Entry 4EOS (X-ray diffraction, 2.57 A resolution); this record covers chains A and B.

[Chain A]
Molecule: Cyclin-dependent kinase 2
From: Homo sapiens
Notes: EC 2.7.11.22
UniProtKB: P24941 (CDK2_HUMAN); residues 1-297 here = UniProt positions 1-297
Amino-acid sequence (300 residues; each row starts with the number of its first residue; numbers below 1 keep their minus sign (Pro-2 is residue -2)):
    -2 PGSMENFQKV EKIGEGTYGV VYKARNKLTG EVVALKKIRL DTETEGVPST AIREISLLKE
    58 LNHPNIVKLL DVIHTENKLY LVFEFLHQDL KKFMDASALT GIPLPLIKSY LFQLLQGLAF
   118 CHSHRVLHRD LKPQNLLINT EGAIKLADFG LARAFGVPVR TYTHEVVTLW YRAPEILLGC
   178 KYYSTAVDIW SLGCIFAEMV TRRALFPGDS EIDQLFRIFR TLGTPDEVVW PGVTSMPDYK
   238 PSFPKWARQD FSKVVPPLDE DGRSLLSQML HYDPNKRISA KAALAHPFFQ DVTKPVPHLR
Unresolved in the structure: 39-41
Sequence notes: expression tag (-2 to 0)
Modified positions: Thr160 (phosphothreonine; TPO)
UniProt features mapped onto this chain:
  - active site: Asp127 (Proton acceptor)
  - binding site (ATP): Ile10 to Val18, Lys33, Glu81 to Leu83, Asp86, Lys129 to Asn132, Asp145
  - binding site (Mg(2+)): Asn132, Asp145
  - site (CDK7 binding): Lys9, Lys88, Lys89, Leu166
  - modified residue: Met1 (N-acetylmethionine), Lys6 (N6-acetyllysine), Thr14 (Phosphothreonine), Tyr15 (Phosphotyrosine), Tyr19 (Phosphotyrosine), Thr160 (Phosphothreonine)
  - natural variant: Pro45 (P45L: In a glioblastoma multiforme sample)
  - mutagenesis: Lys9 (K9F: Reduced phosphorylation by CAK), Thr14 (T14A: 2-fold increase in activity), Tyr15 (Y15F: 2-fold increase in activity), Lys88 to Lys89 (Reduced phosphorylation by CAK), Thr160 (T160A: Abolishes activity), Leu166 (L166R: Reduced phosphorylation by CAK and reduced kinase activity)
Small-molecule neighbours: 1RO ((5E)-5-(quinolin-6-ylmethylidene)-2-[(thiophen-2-ylmethyl)amino]-1,3-thiazol-4(5H)-one): Ile10, Gly11, Glu12, Gly13, Val18, Ala31, Lys33, Val64, Phe80, Glu81, Phe82, Leu83, His84, Gln85, Asp86, Gln131, Asn132, Leu134, Asp145

[Chain B]
Molecule: Cyclin-A2
From: Homo sapiens
Notes: fragment: C-terminal fragment
UniProtKB: P20248 (CCNA2_HUMAN); residue numbers follow UniProt; this construct covers 175-432
Amino-acid sequence (258 residues; each row starts with the number of its first residue):
   175 VPDYHEDIHT YLREMEVKCK PKVGYMKKQP DITNSMRAIL VDWLVEVGEE YKLQNETLHL
   235 AVNYIDRFLS SMSVLRGKLQ LVGTAAMLLA SKFEEIYPPE VAEFVYITDD TYTKKQVLRM
   295 EHLVLKVLTF DLAAPTVNQF LTQYFLHQQP ANCKVESLAM FLGELSLIDA DPYLKYLPSV
   355 IAGAAFHLAL YTVTGQSWPE SLIRKTGYTL ESLKPCLMDL HQTYLKAPQH AQQSIREKYK
   415 NSKYHGVSLL NPPETLNL
Unresolved in the structure: 175

[Interface between chain A and chain B]
Residue-residue contacts (60):
  Leu37(A) - His296(B)
  Glu42(A) - Lys266(B)  hydrogen bond (backbone-side chain)
  Glu42(A) - Glu274(B)
  Glu42(A) - Val275(B)  hydrogen bond (side chain-backbone)
  Gly43(A) - Lys266(B)
  Gly43(A) - Leu292(B)
  Gly43(A) - Glu295(B)
  Val44(A) - Lys266(B)  hydrogen bond (backbone-side chain)
  Val44(A) - Glu295(B)  hydrogen bond (backbone-side chain)
  Val44(A) - His296(B)
  Val44(A) - Leu299(B)  hydrophobic
  Ser46(A) - Lys266(B)
  Ile49(A) - Leu263(B)  hydrophobic
  Ile49(A) - Lys266(B)
  Ile49(A) - Leu306(B)  hydrophobic
  Arg50(A) - Lys266(B)
  Arg50(A) - Phe267(B)  hydrogen bond (side chain-backbone)
  Arg50(A) - Glu269(B)
  Ile52(A) - Phe304(B)  hydrophobic
  Ser53(A) - Phe267(B)
  Ser53(A) - Phe304(B)
  Ser53(A) - Leu306(B)
  Lys56(A) - Thr303(B)  hydrogen bond (side chain-backbone)
  Lys56(A) - Asp305(B)  salt bridge
  Glu57(A) - Tyr185(B)  hydrogen bond
  Glu57(A) - Met189(B)
  Glu57(A) - Ala307(B)
  Val69(A) - Phe304(B)  hydrophobic
  His71(A) - His296(B)
  His71(A) - Phe304(B)
  Ala116(A) - Tyr178(B)
  His119(A) - Tyr178(B)
  His119(A) - Ile182(B)
  Ser120(A) - Tyr178(B)
  Ser120(A) - Asp181(B)  hydrogen bond
  Ser120(A) - Ile182(B)
  His121(A) - Tyr185(B)
  Arg122(A) - Ile182(B)
  Arg122(A) - Ala307(B)  hydrogen bond (side chain-backbone)
  Arg150(A) - Glu268(B)  salt bridge
  Phe152(A) - Ile182(B)  hydrophobic
  Val154(A) - His179(B)
  Val154(A) - Ile182(B)  hydrophobic
  Val154(A) - Thr316(B)  hydrogen bond (backbone-side chain)
  Val154(A) - Gln317(B)  hydrogen bond (backbone-backbone)
  Val154(A) - Leu320(B)  hydrophobic
  Pro155(A) - Thr316(B)
  Arg157(A) - Gln228(B)
  Arg157(A) - Glu230(B)
  Arg157(A) - Glu268(B)  salt bridge
  Thr158(A) - Ile270(B)
  Tyr159(A) - Ile270(B)
  Thr160(A) - Glu269(B)
  Thr160(A) - Ile270(B)
  Ser276(A) - Asp177(B)
  Ser276(A) - Tyr178(B)
  Ala277(A) - Tyr178(B)  hydrogen bond (backbone-side chain)
  Lys278(A) - Asp177(B)  hydrogen bond (side chain-backbone)
  Lys278(A) - Tyr178(B)  hydrogen bond (backbone-side chain)
  Lys278(A) - Asp181(B)  salt bridge
Interface residues without a listed pair, chain A (34 interface residues in all): Leu54, Leu76, Ala151, His161, Thr182
Interface residues without a listed pair, chain B (32 interface residues in all): Leu186, Tyr271, Gln313

[Summary]
Chain A and chain B form an interface of 34 and 32 residues respectively; the contacts include 14 hydrogen
bonds and 4 salt bridges. Polar pairs include Lys56(A)-Asp305(B), Arg150(A)-Glu268(B) and Arg157(A)-Glu268(B).
Ligands of chain A: compound 1RO.
Here chain A is Cyclin-dependent kinase 2 and chain B is Cyclin-A2, both from Homo sapiens. Entry 4EOS (Thr
160 phosphorylated CDK2 WT - human cyclin A3 complex with the inhibitor RO3306) was determined by X-ray
diffraction together with 4EOI, 4EOJ, 4EOK, 4EOL, 4EOM, 4EON and 4 further entries from the same study.
